1HBX - chains B and C of the 5 polymer chains in the assembly; structure by X-ray diffraction, 3.15 A resolution.

Chain B:
Name: Serum response factor
Source organism: Homo sapiens
Notes: fragment: core residues 132-223
Reference sequence: P11831 (SRF_HUMAN); residues 132-223 here = UniProt positions 132-223
Amino-acid sequence (92 residues; row label = number of the first residue in the row):
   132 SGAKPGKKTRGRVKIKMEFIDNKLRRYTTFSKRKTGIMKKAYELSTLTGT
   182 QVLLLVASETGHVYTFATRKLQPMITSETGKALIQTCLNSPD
Unresolved in the structure: 132-137
UniProt features mapped onto this chain:
  - DNA-binding region: Gly133 to Pro222
From the paper describing this entry:
  - binding site for the 26-nt DNA strand: Lys139
  - binding site for the 26-nt DNA strand: Thr191
  - conformationally variable residues (side-chain flip): Tyr158, His193
  - binding site for the 26-nt DNA strand: Lys139, Thr191

Chain C:
Molecule: 26-nt DNA strand
Notes: fragment: sre specific dna
Sequence (26 nucleotides; each row starts with the number of its first residue; the depositors numbered this strand downwards along its sequence, so these rows (ascending numbers) run in the REVERSE of the deposited 5'-to-3' order):
   -16 TGTGGCCTTCAGGATT
     1 AATCCGGTAG

How chain B and chain C interact:
Contacting residue pairs (27; chain B residue first):
  Lys138(B) - DA2(C)  phosphate contact
  Lys138(B) - DT3(C)  phosphate contact
  Lys139(B) - DT3(C)  hydrogen bond to the phosphate
  Lys139(B) - DC4(C)  phosphate contact
  Thr140(B) - DT3(C)  sugar contact
  Thr140(B) - DC4(C)  hydrogen bond to the base
  Arg141(B) - DA2(C)  sugar contact
  Gly142(B) - DA2(C)  sugar contact
  Gly142(B) - DT3(C)  base contact
  Gly142(B) - DC4(C)  base contact
  Arg143(B) - DT-1(C)  sugar contact
  Arg143(B) - DA1(C)  hydrogen bond to the base
  Arg143(B) - DA2(C)  hydrogen bond to the sugar
  Arg143(B) - DT3(C)  hydrogen bond to the base
  Lys145(B) - DT-1(C)  phosphate contact
  Lys145(B) - DA1(C)  sugar contact
  Lys154(B) - DG10(C)  phosphate contact
  Tyr158(B) - DA9(C)  phosphate contact
  Tyr158(B) - DG10(C)  phosphate contact
  Ser162(B) - DT8(C)  hydrogen bond to the phosphate
  Lys163(B) - DG6(C)  hydrogen bond to the base
  Lys165(B) - DT8(C)  salt bridge to the phosphate
  Lys171(B) - DA-3(C)  salt bridge to the phosphate
  Lys171(B) - DT-2(C)  hydrogen bond to the phosphate
  Thr191(B) - DA9(C)  hydrogen bond to the phosphate
  Thr191(B) - DG10(C)  phosphate contact
  Tyr195(B) - DT8(C)  hydrogen bond to the phosphate
Also at the interface, not in a pair above, chain B (19 interface residues in all): Thr159, Leu178, Ser189, His193
Also at the interface, not in a pair above, chain C (13 interface residues in all): DG-4, DC5

Overview:
Chain B and chain C form an interface of 19 and 13 residues respectively; the contacts include 10 hydrogen
bonds and 2 salt bridges. Polar contacts include Thr140(B)-DC4(C), Arg143(B)-DA1(C) and Arg143(B)-DT3(C). From
the paper: a binding site for the 26-nt DNA strand at Lys139(B) and Thr191(B); conformational variability at
Tyr158(B) and His193(B).
Here chain B is Serum response factor (Homo sapiens) and chain C is a 26-nt DNA strand. Entry 1HBX (Ternary
Complex of SAP-1 and SRF with specific SRE DNA) was determined by X-ray diffraction.
